8TGO - chains R and S of the 15 polymer chains in the assembly; structure by X-ray diffraction, 5.75 A resolution (low resolution: residue-level contacts below are approximate; hydrogen-bond / salt-bridge calls are withheld).

Chain R:
Protein: Envelope glycoprotein gp120
From: Human immunodeficiency virus 1
UniProt: Q2N0S6 (Q2N0S6_9HIV1); the construct lacks a stretch of the UniProt sequence and is renumbered around it, so the offset changes along the chain: 31-141 = UniProt 30-140; 150-185 = UniProt 141-176; 188-309 = UniProt 187-308; 312-321 = UniProt 309-318; 2 more segments
Chain sequence (490 residues; row label = number of the first residue in the row; note: 13 numbers in that range are skipped by the numbering (no residue carries them; nothing is unmodelled there); a row labelled like 185A-185J holds insertion residues (185A, then the next letters in order)):
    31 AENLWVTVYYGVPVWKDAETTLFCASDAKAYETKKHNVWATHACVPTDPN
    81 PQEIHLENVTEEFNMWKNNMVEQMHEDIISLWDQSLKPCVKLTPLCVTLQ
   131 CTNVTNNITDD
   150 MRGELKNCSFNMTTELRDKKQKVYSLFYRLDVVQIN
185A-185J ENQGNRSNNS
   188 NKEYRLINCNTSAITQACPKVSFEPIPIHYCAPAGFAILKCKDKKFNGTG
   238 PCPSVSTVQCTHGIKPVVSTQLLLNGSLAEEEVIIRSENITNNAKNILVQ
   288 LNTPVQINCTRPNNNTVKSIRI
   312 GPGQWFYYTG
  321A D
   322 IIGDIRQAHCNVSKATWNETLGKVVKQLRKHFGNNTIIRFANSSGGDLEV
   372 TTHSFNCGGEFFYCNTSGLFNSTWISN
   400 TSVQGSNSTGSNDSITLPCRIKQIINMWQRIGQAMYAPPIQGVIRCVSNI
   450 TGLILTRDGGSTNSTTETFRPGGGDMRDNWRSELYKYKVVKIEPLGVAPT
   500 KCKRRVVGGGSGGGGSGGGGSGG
Not modelled in the structure: 31, 61-64, 185A-185J, 400-411, 459-464, 505-522
Disulfides: Cys54-Cys74, Cys119-Cys205, Cys126-Cys196, Cys131-Cys157, Cys218-Cys247, Cys228-Cys239, Cys296-Cys331, Cys378-Cys445, Cys385-Cys418
Covalently attached groups: glycan linked to Asn88, Asn332; N-acetylglucosamine (NAG) linked to Asn133, Asn156, Asn160, Asn197, Asn234, Asn262, Asn276, Asn295, Asn301, Asn355, Asn386, Asn392, Asn448
Sequence notes: conflict Lys64 (Glu63 in Q2N0S6), Glu106 (Thr105 in Q2N0S6), Ile271 (Met270 in Q2N0S6), Leu288 (Phe287 in Q2N0S6), Val304 (Arg303 in Q2N0S6), Trp316 (Ala313 in Q2N0S6), Tyr319 (Ala316 in Q2N0S6), Asn332 (Thr330 in Q2N0S6), Lys500 (Arg497 in Q2N0S6), Cys501 (Ala498 in Q2N0S6); expression tag (508-522)

Chain S:
Protein: PGT124 heavy chain
From: Homo sapiens
Chain sequence (235 residues; row label = number of the first residue in the row; a row labelled like 82A-82C holds insertion residues (82A, then the next letters in order)):
     1 QVQLQESGPGLVRPSETLSVTCIVSGGSISNYYWTWIRQSPGKGLEWIGY
    51 ISDRETTTYNPSLNSRAVISRDTSKNQLSLQL
82A-82C RSV
    83 TTADTAIYFCATARRGQR
100A-100R IYGVVSFGEFFYYYYMDV
   101 WGKGTAVTVSSASTKGPSVFPLAPSSKSTSGGTAALGCLVKDYFPEPVTV
   151 SWNSGALTSGVHTFPAVLQSSGLYSLSSVVTVPSSSLGTQTYICNVNHKP
   201 SNTKVDKKVEPKSC
Not modelled in the structure: 127, 188, 212-214
Disulfides: Cys22-Cys92, Cys138-Cys194

How chain R and chain S interact:
Pairs across the interface - 9 pairs, chain R then chain S:
  Asp325(R) - Tyr100B(S)
  Ile326(R) - Tyr100B(S)
  Arg327(R) - Tyr100B(S)
  Arg327(R) - Glu100I(S)
  Gln328(R) - Phe100G(S)
  Gln328(R) - Glu100I(S)
  His330(R) - Phe100G(S)
  Thr415(R) - Phe100G(S)
  Pro417(R) - Phe100G(S)
Other interface residues (no listed pair), chain S (6 interface residues in all): Gly100C, Val100D, Ser100F

In short:
Chain R and chain S form an interface of 7 and 6 residues respectively. Covalently linked N-acetylglucosamine:
at Asn133(R), Asn156(R), Asn160(R), Asn197(R), Asn234(R) and Asn262(R) and 7 more.
Here chain R is Envelope glycoprotein gp120 (Human immunodeficiency virus 1) and chain S is PGT124 heavy chain
(Homo sapiens). Entry 8TGO (Crystal structure of the BG505 triple tandem trimer gp140 HIV-1 Env in complex
with PGT124 and ...) was determined by X-ray diffraction.
